Entry 9CRP (electron microscopy, 3.20 A resolution); this record covers chains M and E of the 14 polymer chains in the assembly.

[Chain M]
Molecule: 23-nt DNA strand
Source organism: Saccharolobus solfataricus
Sequence (23 nucleotides; numbered 2 to 24; the number before each row is that of its first residue):
     2 ATCTGGGGCG GGTTTTCCTC GAA

[Chain E]
Molecule: CRISPR-associated aCascade subunit Cas7/Csa2 2
Source organism: Saccharolobus solfataricus P2
Reference sequence: Q97Y91 (CSA2B_SACS2); residue numbers follow UniProt; this construct covers 1-321
Chain sequence (321 residues; row label = number of the first residue in the row):
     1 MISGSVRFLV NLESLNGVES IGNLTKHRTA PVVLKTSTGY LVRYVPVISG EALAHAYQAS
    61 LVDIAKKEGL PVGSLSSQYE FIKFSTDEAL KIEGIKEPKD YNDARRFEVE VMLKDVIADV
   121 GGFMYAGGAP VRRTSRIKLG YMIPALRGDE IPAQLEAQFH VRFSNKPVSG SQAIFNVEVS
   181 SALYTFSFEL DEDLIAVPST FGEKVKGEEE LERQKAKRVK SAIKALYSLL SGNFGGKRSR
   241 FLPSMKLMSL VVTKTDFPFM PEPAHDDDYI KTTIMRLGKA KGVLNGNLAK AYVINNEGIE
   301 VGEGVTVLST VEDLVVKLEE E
Unresolved in the structure: 169-172, 321
Swiss-Prot annotation at these positions:
  - mutagenesis: His-160 (H160A: Significantly reduced affinity for crRNA)

[How chain M and chain E interact]
Contacting residue pairs - 9 pairs, chain M then chain E:
  DA2(M) with Asn-23(E), hydrogen bond to the phosphate; Ile-174(E), phosphate contact; Phe-175(E), base contact
  DG7(M) with Glu-19(E), hydrogen bond to the base
  DG9(M) with Ser-85(E), hydrogen bond to the base; Met-124(E), base contact
  DC10(M) with Ala-126(E), base contact; Gly-127(E), phosphate contact
  DG11(M) with Arg-132(E), base contact
Interface residues without a listed pair, chain E (11 interface residues in all): Gly-128, Pro-130

[Overview]
5 residues of chain M face 11 of chain E across their interface, with 3 hydrogen bonds. Polar contacts include
DG7(M)/Glu-19(E), DG9(M)/Ser-85(E) and DA2(M)/Asn-23(E). UniProt lists one mutagenesis site on chain E.
Here chain M is a 23-nt DNA strand (Saccharolobus solfataricus) and chain E is CRISPR-associated aCascade
subunit Cas7/Csa2 2 (Saccharolobus solfataricus P2). Entry 9CRP (Post-targeting aCascade Type IA CRISPR-Cas
Surveillance Complexes) was determined by electron microscopy.
